PDB entry 3Q7M | X-ray diffraction, 1.65 A resolution | chain A

# Chain A
Name: Lipoprotein yfgL
Source organism: Escherichia coli
Reference sequence: P77774 (YFGL_ECOLI); residue numbers follow UniProt; this construct covers 21-392
Chain sequence (376 residues; each row starts with the number of its first residue):
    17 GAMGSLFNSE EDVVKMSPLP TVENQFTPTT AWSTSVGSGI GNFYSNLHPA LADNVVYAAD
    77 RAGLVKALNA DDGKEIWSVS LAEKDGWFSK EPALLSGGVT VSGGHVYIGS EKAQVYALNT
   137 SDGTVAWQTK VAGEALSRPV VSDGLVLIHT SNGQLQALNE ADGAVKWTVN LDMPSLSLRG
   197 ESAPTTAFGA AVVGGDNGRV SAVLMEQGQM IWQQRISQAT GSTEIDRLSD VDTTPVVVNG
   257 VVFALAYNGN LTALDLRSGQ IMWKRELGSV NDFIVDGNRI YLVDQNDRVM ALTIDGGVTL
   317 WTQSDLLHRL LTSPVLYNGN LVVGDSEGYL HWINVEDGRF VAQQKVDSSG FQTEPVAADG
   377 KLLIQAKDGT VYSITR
Disordered / not traced: 17-29, 100-102, 190-194, 235-245
Construct notes: expression tag (17-20)
Modified / non-standard residues: Mse19 (selenomethionine); Mse32, Mse189, Mse221, Mse226, Mse278, Mse306 (selenomethionine; parent Met)
From the paper describing this entry:
  - conformationally variable residues (order/disorder transition): Leu97 to Gly113, Asp188 to Ala199, Ser233 to Asp248

# In short
The paper reports conformational variability at Leu97, Asp188 and Ser233.
Chain A is Lipoprotein yfgL (Escherichia coli); the structure, The crystal structure of BamB from the BAM
complex in spacegroup I222, was determined by X-ray diffraction (same publication as 3Q7N and 3Q7O).
